PDB entry 6RD8 | electron microscopy, 3.08 A resolution | chains 1 and 3 of the 18 polymer chains in the assembly

# Chain 1
Name: ATP synthase associated protein ASA1
Organism: Polytomella sp. Pringsheim 198.80
UniProtKB: Q85JD5 (Q85JD5_9CHLO); residue numbers follow UniProt; this construct covers 1-618
Amino-acid sequence (618 residues; numbered 1 to 618; the number before each row is that of its first residue):
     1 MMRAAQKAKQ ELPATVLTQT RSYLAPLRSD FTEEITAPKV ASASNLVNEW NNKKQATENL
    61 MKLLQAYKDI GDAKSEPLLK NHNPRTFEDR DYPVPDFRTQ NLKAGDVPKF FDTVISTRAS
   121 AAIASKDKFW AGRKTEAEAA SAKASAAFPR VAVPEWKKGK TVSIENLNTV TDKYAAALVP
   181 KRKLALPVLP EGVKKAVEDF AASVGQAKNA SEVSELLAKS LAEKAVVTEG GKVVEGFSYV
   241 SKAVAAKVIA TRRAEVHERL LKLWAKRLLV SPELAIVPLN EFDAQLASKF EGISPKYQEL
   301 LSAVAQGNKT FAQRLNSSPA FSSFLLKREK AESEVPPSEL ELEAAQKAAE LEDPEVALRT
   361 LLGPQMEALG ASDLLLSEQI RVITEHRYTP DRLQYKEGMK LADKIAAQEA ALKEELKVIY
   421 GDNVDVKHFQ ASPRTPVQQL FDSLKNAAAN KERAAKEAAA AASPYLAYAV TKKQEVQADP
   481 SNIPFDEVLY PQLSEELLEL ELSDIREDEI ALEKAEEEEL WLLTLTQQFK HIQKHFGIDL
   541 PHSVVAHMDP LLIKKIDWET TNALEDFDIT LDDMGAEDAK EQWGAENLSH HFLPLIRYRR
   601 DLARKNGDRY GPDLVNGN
Disordered / not traced: 1-22, 618

# Chain 3
Name: Mitochondrial F1F0 ATP synthase associated 32 kDa protein
Organism: Polytomella sp. Pringsheim 198.80
UniProtKB: K0J903 (K0J903_9CHLO); residues 1-325 here = UniProt positions 1-325
Amino-acid sequence (325 residues; numbered 1 to 325; the number before each row is that of its first residue):
     1 MRQASRLALS IRQAGNVEAA SAVPAMTRQF SAPGSHEHHE TPLSKVMPTV VSIPRKVACL
    61 ALGATKKVVC GLASSGPSQN LVSTFANKVI VEENLVNVAE IDVPFWSYWL SSAGFTSKDA
   121 FVKFAEAVKP KVAALSTSDI TNLTVAFKRA NYYDKDLFTG IEANVSANFT KFETEQLLQI
   181 VATFDAFNHS SVAFLDDVAD SITYCNHYLA PVRAGADELA TLLTYYAKNG HERADLLATV
   241 ARGFSEVSLG KLSAAQRKDT VLSALKAFQT FGFYPESIEA VIGAALVSPA EYSAEELKEV
   301 EAVKVAAENA LGGEFVLIQE GAHGH
Disordered / not traced: 1-76, 322-325

# Chain 1 / chain 3 interface
Residue-residue contacts (48):
  Leu551(1) - Thr170(3)
  Leu551(1) - Cys205(3)  hydrophobic
  Lys554(1) - Thr170(3)  hydrogen bond (side chain-backbone)
  Lys554(1) - Phe172(3)  hydrogen bond (side chain-backbone)
  Lys554(1) - Cys205(3)  hydrogen bond (side chain-backbone)
  Lys554(1) - Asn206(3)  hydrogen bond
  Lys555(1) - Tyr204(3)  hydrogen bond (side chain-backbone)
  Lys555(1) - Asn206(3)
  Lys555(1) - His207(3)
  Trp558(1) - His207(3)
  Trp558(1) - Leu209(3)
  Trp558(1) - Ala210(3)  hydrophobic
  Trp558(1) - Arg213(3)
  Glu559(1) - His207(3)  salt bridge
  Asn562(1) - Arg213(3)  hydrogen bond (backbone-side chain)
  Leu564(1) - Arg213(3)
  Phe567(1) - Tyr208(3)
  Phe567(1) - Leu209(3)  hydrophobic
  Gln582(1) - Tyr208(3)
  Gln582(1) - Arg242(3)
  Trp583(1) - Tyr208(3)
  Glu586(1) - Tyr208(3)
  Glu586(1) - Arg242(3)  salt bridge
  Asn587(1) - His207(3)
  Ser589(1) - Tyr204(3)
  His590(1) - Tyr204(3)
  Leu593(1) - Asp200(3)
  Leu593(1) - Tyr204(3)  hydrophobic
  Leu593(1) - Cys205(3)  hydrophobic
  Ile596(1) - Tyr204(3)
  Arg597(1) - Phe169(3)
  Arg597(1) - Asp197(3)  salt bridge
  Arg597(1) - Asp200(3)  salt bridge
  Arg600(1) - Asp196(3)
  Arg600(1) - Asp200(3)  salt bridge
  Arg600(1) - Arg233(3)
  Arg604(1) - Val192(3)
  Arg604(1) - Asp196(3)  salt bridge
  Arg609(1) - Glu232(3)  salt bridge
  Asp613(1) - Glu232(3)
  Asp613(1) - Arg233(3)  salt bridge
  Asp613(1) - Ala234(3)  hydrogen bond (backbone-backbone)
  Leu614(1) - Glu232(3)
  Leu614(1) - Ala234(3)
  Val615(1) - Glu232(3)  hydrogen bond (backbone-side chain)
  Val615(1) - Ala234(3)  hydrophobic
  Val615(1) - Phe271(3)
  Val615(1) - Phe273(3)  hydrophobic
Other interface residues (no listed pair), chain 1 (26 interface residues in all): Ala579, Pro612, Asn616
Other interface residues (no listed pair), chain 3 (28 interface residues in all): Lys171, Glu173, Thr203, Gly230, His231, Leu237, Gly272

# Summary
26 residues of chain 1 and 28 residues of chain 3 are in contact, with 8 hydrogen bonds and 8 salt bridges.
Polar pairs include Glu559(1)-His207(3), Glu586(1)-Arg242(3) and Arg597(1)-Asp197(3).
Chain 1 is ATP synthase associated protein ASA1 and chain 3 is Mitochondrial F1F0 ATP synthase associated 32
kDa protein, both from Polytomella sp. Pringsheim 198.80; the structure, CryoEM structure of Polytomella F-ATP
synthase, c-ring position 2, focussed refinement of Fo and peripheral stalk, was determined by electron
microscopy together with 6RD4, 6RD5, 6RD6, 6RD7, 6RD9, 6RDA and 46 further entries from the same study.
